PDB entry 8R0S | X-ray diffraction, 2.35 A resolution | chains A and C of the 3 polymer chains in the assembly

[Chain A]
Name: Enzymatic polyprotein
From: Cauliflower mosaic virus
Notes: EC 2.7.7.49
UniProtKB: A0A2D2PYL0 (A0A2D2PYL0_9VIRU); residues 1-475 here correspond to UniProt positions 197-671 (UniProt number = residue number + 196)
Amino-acid sequence (577 residues; each row starts with the number of its first residue; numbers below 1 keep their minus sign (Met-101 is residue -101)):
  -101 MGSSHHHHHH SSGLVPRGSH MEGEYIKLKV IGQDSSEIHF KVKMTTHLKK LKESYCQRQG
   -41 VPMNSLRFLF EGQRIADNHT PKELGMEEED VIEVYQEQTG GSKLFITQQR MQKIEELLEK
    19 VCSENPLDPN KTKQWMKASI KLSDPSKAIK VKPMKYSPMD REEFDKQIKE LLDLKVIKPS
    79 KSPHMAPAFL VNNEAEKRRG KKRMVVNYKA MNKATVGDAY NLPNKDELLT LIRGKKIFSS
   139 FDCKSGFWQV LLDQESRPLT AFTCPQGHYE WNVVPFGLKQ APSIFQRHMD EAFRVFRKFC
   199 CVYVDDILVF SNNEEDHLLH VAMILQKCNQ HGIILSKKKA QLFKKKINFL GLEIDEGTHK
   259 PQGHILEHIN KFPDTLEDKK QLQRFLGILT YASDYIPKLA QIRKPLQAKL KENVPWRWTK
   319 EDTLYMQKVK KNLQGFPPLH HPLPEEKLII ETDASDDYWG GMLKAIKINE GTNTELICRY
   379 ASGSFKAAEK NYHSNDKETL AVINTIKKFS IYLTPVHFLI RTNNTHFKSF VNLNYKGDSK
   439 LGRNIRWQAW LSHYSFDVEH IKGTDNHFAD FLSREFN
Disordered / not traced: -101 to 0, 313, 369, 460-462
Construct notes: initiating methionine (-101); expression tag (-100 to 0); conflict Asn28 (Ser224 in A0A2D2PYL0), Asn421 (Asp617 in A0A2D2PYL0)
What the authors report for this chain:
  - catalytic residues: Asp140, Asp203, Asp204, Asp351, Glu396, Asp468
  - conformationally variable residues (helix shift): Asp468
  - binding site for the 17-nt RNA strand (chain C): Val103, Asn105, Asn110, Leu120, Gly175, Tyr201, Thr288, Arg301
  - binding site for the 16-nt DNA strand: Arg96, His262, Lys278, Gln281, Arg282, Gly285, Tyr289
  - mutagenesis - Y323A/N330W, N330W: decreased catalytic activity

[Chain C]
Molecule: 17-nt RNA strand
Sequence (17 nucleotides; row label = number of the first residue in the row):
     2 GUCCAGCAGU GCGUAGC

[How chain A and chain C interact]
Pairs across the interface (22; chain A residue first):
  Phe87(A) with G2(C), sugar contact
  Val103(A) with U3(C), base contact
  Val104(A) with U3(C), sugar contact
  Asn105(A) with G2(C), hydrogen bond to the sugar; U3(C), sugar contact
  Tyr106(A) with U3(C), sugar contact
  Lys107(A) with U3(C), phosphate contact
  Asn110(A) with U3(C), hydrogen bond to the phosphate; C4(C), hydrogen bond to the phosphate
  Leu120(A) with C5(C), phosphate contact
  Lys123(A) with A6(C), sugar contact
  Gly175(A) with U3(C), hydrogen bond to the sugar; C4(C), sugar contact
  Pro180(A) with C4(C), sugar contact
  Tyr201(A) with C5(C), hydrogen bond to the sugar; A6(C), sugar contact
  Gly285(A) with G7(C), base contact
  Thr288(A) with G7(C), sugar contact; C8(C), hydrogen bond to the sugar
  Tyr289(A) with A6(C), base contact
  Ser291(A) with C8(C), sugar contact
  Arg301(A) with A9(C), salt bridge to the phosphate
Other interface residues (no listed pair), chain A (22 interface residues in all): Leu176, Lys177, Ser380, Ser382, Lys406
Other interface residues (no listed pair), chain C (9 interface residues in all): G10

[Summary]
The interface between chain A and chain C involves 22 residues on one side and 9 on the other, with 6 hydrogen
bonds and 1 salt bridge. Polar pairs include Asn105(A)-G2(C), Gly175(A)-U3(C) and Tyr201(A)-C5(C). The paper
reports catalytic residues Asp140(A), Asp203(A) and Asp204(A) among others; Y323A/N330W and N330W of chain A
reduce catalytic activity.
Here chain A is Enzymatic polyprotein (Cauliflower mosaic virus) and chain C is a 17-nt RNA strand. Entry 8R0S
(Structure of reverse transcriptase from Cauliflower Mosaic Virus in complex with RNA/DNA hybrid) was
determined by X-ray diffraction.
